5FN6 - chain A; structure by X-ray diffraction, 3.30 A resolution.

Chain A:
Protein: Receptor-type tyrosine-protein phosphatase C
Organism: Homo sapiens
Notes: EC 3.1.3.48; fragment: domains d1-d3, residues 223-479
Reference sequence: P08575 (PTPRC_HUMAN); residues 8-264 here correspond to UniProt positions 223-479 (UniProt number = residue number + 215)
Amino-acid sequence (269 residues; each row starts with the number of its first residue):
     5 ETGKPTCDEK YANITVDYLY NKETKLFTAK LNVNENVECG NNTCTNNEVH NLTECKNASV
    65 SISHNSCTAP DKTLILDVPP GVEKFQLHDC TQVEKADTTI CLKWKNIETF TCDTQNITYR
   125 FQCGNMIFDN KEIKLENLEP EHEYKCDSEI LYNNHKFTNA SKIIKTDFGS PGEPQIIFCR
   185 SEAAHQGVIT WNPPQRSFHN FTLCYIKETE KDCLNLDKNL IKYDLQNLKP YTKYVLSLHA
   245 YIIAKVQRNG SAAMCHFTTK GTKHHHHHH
Not modelled in the structure: 5-9, 45-47, 265-273
Disulfides: Cys11-Cys71, Cys43-Cys48, Cys59-Cys116, Cys94-Cys105, Cys127-Cys150, Cys183-Cys259, Cys208-Cys217
Covalent attachments: N-acetylglucosamine (NAG) linked to Asn55, Asn61, Asn163, Asn204, Asn253
Construct notes: expression tag (5-7, 265-273)

Summary:
N-acetylglucosamine is covalently linked to Asn55, Asn61, Asn163, Asn204 and Asn253.
Chain A is Receptor-type tyrosine-protein phosphatase C (Homo sapiens); the structure, Crystal structure of
human CD45 extracellular region, domains d1-d3, was determined by X-ray diffraction (same publication as 5FMV,
5FN7 and 5FN8).
